8JUU - chains A and B of the 16 polymer chains in the assembly; structure by electron microscopy, 3.80 A resolution.

[Chain A (and B)]
Protein: LDL receptor related protein 2
Source organism: Rattus norvegicus
Notes: chain B of this document is another copy of the same molecule, construct and numbering; everything in this record applies to it too
Reference sequence: A0A0G2K9W7 (A0A0G2K9W7_RAT); residues 1-4660 here = UniProt positions 1-4660
Chain sequence (4660 residues; row label = number of the first residue in the row):
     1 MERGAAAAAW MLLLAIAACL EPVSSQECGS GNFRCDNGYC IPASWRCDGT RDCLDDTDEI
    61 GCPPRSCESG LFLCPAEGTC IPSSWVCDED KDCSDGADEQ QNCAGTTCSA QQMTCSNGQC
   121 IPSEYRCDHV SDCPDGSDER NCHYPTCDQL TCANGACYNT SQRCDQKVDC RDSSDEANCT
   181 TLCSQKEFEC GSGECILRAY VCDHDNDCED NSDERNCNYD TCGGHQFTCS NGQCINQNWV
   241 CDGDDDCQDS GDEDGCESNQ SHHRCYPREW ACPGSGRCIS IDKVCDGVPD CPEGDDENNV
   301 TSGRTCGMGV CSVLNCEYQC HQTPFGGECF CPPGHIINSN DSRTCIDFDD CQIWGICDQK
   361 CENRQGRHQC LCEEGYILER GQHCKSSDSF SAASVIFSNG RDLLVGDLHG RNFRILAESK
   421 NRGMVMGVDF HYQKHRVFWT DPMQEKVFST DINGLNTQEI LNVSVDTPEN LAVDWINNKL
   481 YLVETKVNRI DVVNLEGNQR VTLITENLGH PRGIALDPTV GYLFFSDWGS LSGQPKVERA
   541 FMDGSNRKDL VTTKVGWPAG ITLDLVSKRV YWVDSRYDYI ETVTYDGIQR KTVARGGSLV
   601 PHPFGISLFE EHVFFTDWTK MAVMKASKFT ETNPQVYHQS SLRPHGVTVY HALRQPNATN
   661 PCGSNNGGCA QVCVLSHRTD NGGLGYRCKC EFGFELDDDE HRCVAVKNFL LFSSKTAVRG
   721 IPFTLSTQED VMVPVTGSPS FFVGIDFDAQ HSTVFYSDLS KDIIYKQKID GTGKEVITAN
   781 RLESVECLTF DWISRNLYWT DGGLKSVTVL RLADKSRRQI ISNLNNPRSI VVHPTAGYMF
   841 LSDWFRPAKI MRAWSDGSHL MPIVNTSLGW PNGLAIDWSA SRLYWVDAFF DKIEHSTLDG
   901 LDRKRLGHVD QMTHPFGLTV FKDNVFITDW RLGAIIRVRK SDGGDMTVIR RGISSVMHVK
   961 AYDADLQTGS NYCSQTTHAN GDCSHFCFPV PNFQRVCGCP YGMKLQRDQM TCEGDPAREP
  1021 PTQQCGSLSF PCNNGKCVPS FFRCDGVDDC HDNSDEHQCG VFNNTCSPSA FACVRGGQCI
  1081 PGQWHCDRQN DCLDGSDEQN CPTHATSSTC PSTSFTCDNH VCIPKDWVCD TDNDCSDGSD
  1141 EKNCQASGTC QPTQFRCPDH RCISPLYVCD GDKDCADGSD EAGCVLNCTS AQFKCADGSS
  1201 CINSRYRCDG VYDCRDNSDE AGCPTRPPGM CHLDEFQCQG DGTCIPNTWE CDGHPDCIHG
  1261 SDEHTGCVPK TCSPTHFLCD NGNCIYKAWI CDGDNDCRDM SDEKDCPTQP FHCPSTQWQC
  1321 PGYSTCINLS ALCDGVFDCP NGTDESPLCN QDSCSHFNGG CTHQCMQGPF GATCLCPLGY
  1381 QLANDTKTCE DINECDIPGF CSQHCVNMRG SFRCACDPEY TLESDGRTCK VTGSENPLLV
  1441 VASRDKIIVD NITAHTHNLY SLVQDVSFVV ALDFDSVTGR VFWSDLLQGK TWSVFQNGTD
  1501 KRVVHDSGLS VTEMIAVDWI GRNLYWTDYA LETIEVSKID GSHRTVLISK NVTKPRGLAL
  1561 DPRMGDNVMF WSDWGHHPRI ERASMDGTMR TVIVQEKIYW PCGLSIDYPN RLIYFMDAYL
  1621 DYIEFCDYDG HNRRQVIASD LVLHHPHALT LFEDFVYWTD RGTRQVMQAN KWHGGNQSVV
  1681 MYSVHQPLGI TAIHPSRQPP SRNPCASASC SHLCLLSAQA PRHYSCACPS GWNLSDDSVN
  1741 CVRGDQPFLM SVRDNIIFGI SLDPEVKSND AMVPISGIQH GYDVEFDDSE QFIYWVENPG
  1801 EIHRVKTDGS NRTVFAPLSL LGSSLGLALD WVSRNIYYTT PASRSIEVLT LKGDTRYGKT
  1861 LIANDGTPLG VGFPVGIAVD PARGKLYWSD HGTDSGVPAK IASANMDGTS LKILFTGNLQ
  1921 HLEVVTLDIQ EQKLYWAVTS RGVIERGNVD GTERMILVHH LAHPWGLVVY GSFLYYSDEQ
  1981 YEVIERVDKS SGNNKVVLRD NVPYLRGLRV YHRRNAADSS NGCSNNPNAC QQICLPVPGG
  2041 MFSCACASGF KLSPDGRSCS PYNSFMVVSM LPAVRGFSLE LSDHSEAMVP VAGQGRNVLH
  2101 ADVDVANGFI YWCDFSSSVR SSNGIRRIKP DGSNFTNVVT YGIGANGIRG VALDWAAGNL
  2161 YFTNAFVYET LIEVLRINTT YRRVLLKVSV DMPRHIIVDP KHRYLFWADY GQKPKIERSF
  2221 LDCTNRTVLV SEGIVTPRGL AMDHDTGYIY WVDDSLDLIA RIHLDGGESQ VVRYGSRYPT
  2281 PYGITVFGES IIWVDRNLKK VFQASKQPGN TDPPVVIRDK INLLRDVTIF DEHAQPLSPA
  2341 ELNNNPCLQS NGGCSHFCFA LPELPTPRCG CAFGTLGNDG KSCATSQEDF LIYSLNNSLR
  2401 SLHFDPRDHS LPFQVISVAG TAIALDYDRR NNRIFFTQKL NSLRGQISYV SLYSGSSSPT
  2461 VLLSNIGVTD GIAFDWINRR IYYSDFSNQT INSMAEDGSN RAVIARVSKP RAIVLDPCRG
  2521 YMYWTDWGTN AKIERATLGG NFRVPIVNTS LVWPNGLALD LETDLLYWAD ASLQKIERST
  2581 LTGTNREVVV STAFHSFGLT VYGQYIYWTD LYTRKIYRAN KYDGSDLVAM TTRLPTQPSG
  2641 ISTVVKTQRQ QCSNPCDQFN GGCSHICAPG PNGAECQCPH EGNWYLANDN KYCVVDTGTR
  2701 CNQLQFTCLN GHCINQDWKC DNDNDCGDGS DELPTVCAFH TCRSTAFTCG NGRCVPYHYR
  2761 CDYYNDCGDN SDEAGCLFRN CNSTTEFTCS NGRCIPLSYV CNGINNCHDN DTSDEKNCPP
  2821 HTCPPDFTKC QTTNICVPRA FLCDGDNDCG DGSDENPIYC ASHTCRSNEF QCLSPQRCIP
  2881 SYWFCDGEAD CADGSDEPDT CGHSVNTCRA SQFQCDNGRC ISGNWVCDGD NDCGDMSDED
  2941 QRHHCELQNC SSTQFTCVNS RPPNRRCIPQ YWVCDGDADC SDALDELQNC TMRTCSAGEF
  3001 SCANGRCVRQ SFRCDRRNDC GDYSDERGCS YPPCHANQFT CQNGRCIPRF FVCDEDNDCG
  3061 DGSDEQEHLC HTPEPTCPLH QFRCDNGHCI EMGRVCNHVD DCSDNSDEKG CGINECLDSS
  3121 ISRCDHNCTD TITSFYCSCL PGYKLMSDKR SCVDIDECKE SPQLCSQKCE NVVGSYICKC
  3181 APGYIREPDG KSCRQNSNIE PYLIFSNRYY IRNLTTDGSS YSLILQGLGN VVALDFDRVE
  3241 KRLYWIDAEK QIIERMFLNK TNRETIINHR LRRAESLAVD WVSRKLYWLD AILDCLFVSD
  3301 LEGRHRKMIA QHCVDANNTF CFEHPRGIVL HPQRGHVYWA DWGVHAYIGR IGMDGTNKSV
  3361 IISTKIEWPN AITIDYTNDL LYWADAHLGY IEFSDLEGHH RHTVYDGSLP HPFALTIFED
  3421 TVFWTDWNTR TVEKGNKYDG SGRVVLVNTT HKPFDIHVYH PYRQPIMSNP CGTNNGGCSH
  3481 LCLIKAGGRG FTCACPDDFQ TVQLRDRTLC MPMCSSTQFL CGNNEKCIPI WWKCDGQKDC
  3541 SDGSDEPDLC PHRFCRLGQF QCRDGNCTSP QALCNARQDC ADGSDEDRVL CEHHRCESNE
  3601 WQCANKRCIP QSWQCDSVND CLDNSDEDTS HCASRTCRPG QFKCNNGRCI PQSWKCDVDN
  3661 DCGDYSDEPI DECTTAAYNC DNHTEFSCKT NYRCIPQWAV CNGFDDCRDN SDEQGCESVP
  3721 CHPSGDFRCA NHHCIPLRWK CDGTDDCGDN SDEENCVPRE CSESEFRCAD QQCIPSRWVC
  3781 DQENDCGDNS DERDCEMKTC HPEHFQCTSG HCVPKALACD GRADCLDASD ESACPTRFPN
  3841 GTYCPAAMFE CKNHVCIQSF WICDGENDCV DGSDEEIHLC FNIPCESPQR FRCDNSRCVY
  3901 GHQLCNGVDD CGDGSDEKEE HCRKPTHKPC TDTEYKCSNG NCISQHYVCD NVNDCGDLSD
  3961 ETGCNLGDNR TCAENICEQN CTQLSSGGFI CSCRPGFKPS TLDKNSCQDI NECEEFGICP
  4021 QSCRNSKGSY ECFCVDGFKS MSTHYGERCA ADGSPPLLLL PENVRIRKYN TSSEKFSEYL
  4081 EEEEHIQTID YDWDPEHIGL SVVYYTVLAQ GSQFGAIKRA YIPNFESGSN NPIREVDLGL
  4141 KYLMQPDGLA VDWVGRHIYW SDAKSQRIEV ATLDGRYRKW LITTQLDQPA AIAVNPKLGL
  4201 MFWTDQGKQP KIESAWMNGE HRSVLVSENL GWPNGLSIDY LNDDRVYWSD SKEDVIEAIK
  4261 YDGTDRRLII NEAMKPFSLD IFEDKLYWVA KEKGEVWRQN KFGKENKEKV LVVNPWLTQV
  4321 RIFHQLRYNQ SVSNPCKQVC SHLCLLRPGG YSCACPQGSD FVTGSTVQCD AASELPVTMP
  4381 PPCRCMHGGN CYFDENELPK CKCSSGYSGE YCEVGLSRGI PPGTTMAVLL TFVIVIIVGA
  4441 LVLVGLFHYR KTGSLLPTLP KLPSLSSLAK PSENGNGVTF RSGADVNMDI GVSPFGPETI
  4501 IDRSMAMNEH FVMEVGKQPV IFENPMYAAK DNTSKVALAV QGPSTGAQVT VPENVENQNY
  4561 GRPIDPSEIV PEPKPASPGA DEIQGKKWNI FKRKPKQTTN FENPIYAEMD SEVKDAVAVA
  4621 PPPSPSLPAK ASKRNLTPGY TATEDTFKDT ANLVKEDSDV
Unresolved in the structure: 1-26, 105-185, 4416-4660
Cystine bridges: C28-C40, C35-C53, C47-C62, C67-C80, C74-C93, C87-C103, C190-C208, C222-C234, C229-C247, C241-C256, C265-C278, C272-C291, C285-C306, C311-C320, C316-C329, C331-C345, C351-C361, C357-C370, C372-C384, C662-C673, C669-C688, C690-C703, C973-C987, C983-C997, C999-C1012, C1025-C1037, C1032-C1050, C1044-C1059, C1066-C1079, C1073-C1092, C1086-C1101, C1110-C1122, C1117-C1135, C1129-C1144, C1150-C1162, C1157-C1175, C1169-C1184, C1188-C1201, C1195-C1214, C1208-C1223, C1231-C1244, C1238-C1257, C1251-C1267, C1272-C1284, C1279-C1297, C1291-C1306, C1313-C1326, C1320-C1339, C1333-C1349, C1354-C1365, C1361-C1374, C1376-C1389, C1395-C1405, C1401-C1414, C1416-C1429, C1710-C1726, C1728-C1741, C2023-C2034, C2030-C2044, C2046-C2059, C2347-C2358, C2354-C2369, C2371-C2383, C2518-C2652, C2656-C2667, C2663-C2676, C2678-C2693, C2701-C2713, C2708-C2726, C2720-C2737, C2742-C2754, C2749-C2767, C2761-C2776, C2781-C2794, C2789-C2807, C2801-C2818, C2823-C2836, C2830-C2849, C2843-C2860, C2865-C2878, C2872-C2891, C2885-C2901, C2908-C2920, C2915-C2933, C2927-C2945, C2950-C2967, C2957-C2980, C2974-C2990, C2995-C3007, C3002-C3020, C3014-C3029, C3034-C3046, C3041-C3059, C3053-C3070, C3077-C3089, C3084-C3102, C3096-C3111, C3116-C3128, C3124-C3137, C3139-C3152, C3158-C3169, C3165-C3178, C3180-C3193, C3313-C3321, C3471-C3482, C3478-C3493, C3495-C3510, C3514-C3527, C3521-C3540, C3534-C3550, C3555-C3567, C3562-C3580, C3574-C3591, C3596-C3608, C3603-C3621, C3615-C3632, C3637-C3649, C3644-C3662, C3656-C3673, C3680-C3694, C3688-C3707, C3701-C3716, C3721-C3734, C3729-C3747, C3741-C3756, C3761-C3773, C3768-C3786, C3780-C3795, C3800-C3812, C3807-C3825, C3819-C3834, C3844-C3856, C3851-C3869, C3863-C3880, C3885-C3898, C3893-C3911, C3905-C3922, C3930-C3942, C3937-C3955, C3949-C3964, C3972-C3981, C3977-C3991, C3993-C4007, C4013-C4023, C4019-C4032, C4034-C4049, C4336-C4344, C4340-C4353, C4355-C4369, C4383-C4391, C4385-C4401, C4403-C4412
Covalently attached groups: 2-acetamido-2-deoxy-alpha-D-galactopyranose (A2G) linked to T221, T1022, T1065, T1109, T1149, T1225, T1271, T2741, T3636, T3799, T3836; N-acetylglucosamine (NAG) linked to N340, N462, N657, N865, N1063, N1187, N1384, N1451, N1497, N1551, N1676, N1733, N1811, N2134, N2178, N2225, N2396, N2488, N2548, N2782, N2810, N3127, N3213, N3259, N3317, N3357, N3448, N3566, N3682, N3840, N3980, N4070, N4329
Metal / ion sites: Ca2+ site 1: W45, D48, T50, D52, D58, E59; Ca2+ site 2: W85, D88, D90, D92, D98, E99; Ca2+ site 3: Y200, D203, D205, D207, D213, E214; Ca2+ site 4: W239, D242, D244, D246, D252, E253; Ca2+ site 5: K283, D286, V288, D290, D296, E297; Ca2+ site 6: S575, D578, P601, T1131; Ca2+ site 7: A888, D891, T913; Ca2+ site 8: F1042, D1045, V1047, D1049, D1055, E1056; Ca2+ site 9: W1084, D1087, Q1089, D1091, D1097, E1098; Ca2+ site 10: W1127, D1130, D1132, D1134, D1140, E1141; Ca2+ site 11: Y1167, D1170, D1172, D1174, D1180, E1181; Ca2+ site 12: Y1206, D1209, V1211, D1213, D1219, E1220; 32 more Ca2+ sites not listed; 1 more Ni2+ sites not listed

[How chain A and chain B interact]
Pairs across the interface - 235 pairs, chain A then chain B:
  Y39(A) with V4339(B)
  G49(A) with G4349(B)
  T50(A) with P4335(B); K4337(B); G4349(B)
  R51(A) with R4347(B); G4349(B), hydrogen bond (backbone-backbone); G4350(B); Y4351(B)
  D52(A) with K4337(B); Y4351(B), hydrogen bond
  C53(A) with R4347(B), hydrogen bond (backbone-side chain)
  L54(A) with S4352(B); T4366(B)
  D56(A) with R4347(B), salt bridge
  W85(A) with K4027(B)
  D88(A) with K4027(B), salt bridge
  E89(A) with E3978(B); S4000(B), hydrogen bond; S4006(B), hydrogen bond; C4007(B), hydrogen bond (side chain-backbone); Q4008(B)
  D90(A) with Q4008(B); D4009(B), hydrogen bond (side chain-backbone); K4027(B), salt bridge
  K91(A) with N4011(B), hydrogen bond (backbone-side chain)
  Y972(A) with Y2757(B), hydrophobic; H2758(B)
  T977(A) with C2761(B); C2776(B); L2777(B), hydrogen bond (backbone-backbone)
  H978(A) with Y2757(B), hydrogen bond; C2761(B)
  G981(A) with Y2757(B), hydrogen bond (backbone-side chain)
  D982(A) with F2747(B); Y2757(B), hydrogen bond; R2760(B), salt bridge
  Q994(A) with T2745(B), hydrogen bond
  R995(A) with S2744(B), hydrogen bond (side chain-backbone); T2745(B); Y2757(B)
  V996(A) with S2744(B); T2745(B)
  R1007(A) with A2738(B), hydrogen bond (side chain-backbone); F2739(B), hydrogen bond (side chain-backbone); H2740(B); T2741(B)
  D1008(A) with T2748(B), hydrogen bond (backbone-side chain)
  Q1009(A) with C2742(B)
  M1010(A) with F2747(B), hydrophobic
  W1574(A) with Q2212(B), hydrogen bond (backbone-side chain)
  G1575(A) with Q2212(B), hydrogen bond (backbone-side chain)
  H1576(A) with Q2212(B); K2213(B), hydrogen bond (backbone-backbone); P2214(B); V2235(B)
  H1577(A) with K2213(B); P2214(B)
  P1578(A) with Q2212(B)
  Y1599(A) with V2190(B); M2192(B); Q2212(B), hydrogen bond (backbone-side chain)
  W1600(A) with Q2212(B)
  Y1619(A) with Y2168(B), hydrogen bond (side chain-backbone); S2189(B), hydrogen bond (side chain-backbone)
  S1639(A) with S2625(B); L2627(B)
  D1640(A) with T2592(B), hydrogen bond
  L1641(A) with T2592(B); F2594(B); Y2617(B), hydrophobic; L2627(B), hydrophobic
  V1642(A) with T2592(B), hydrogen bond (backbone-side chain)
  T1893(A) with S1940(B)
  D1894(A) with H1921(B), salt bridge; S1940(B)
  S1895(A) with T1939(B); S1940(B), hydrogen bond (backbone-backbone); L1961(B)
  Q1920(A) with Q1920(B)
  H1921(A) with D1894(B), salt bridge
  S1940(A) with T1893(B); D1894(B); S1895(B)
  L1961(A) with R2277(B)
  Y1976(A) with R2277(B)
  Q1980(A) with P2279(B); N2297(B), hydrogen bond (backbone-side chain); L2298(B); K2299(B)
  Y1981(A) with S2276(B); R2277(B); P2279(B), hydrophobic; L2298(B), hydrophobic
  E1982(A) with N2297(B), hydrogen bond
  V1983(A) with S2276(B)
  E1985(A) with S2276(B); R2277(B), salt bridge
  K1995(A) with R2277(B)
  V1997(A) with S2276(B)
  D2000(A) with D2257(B)
  N2001(A) with D2254(B); S2255(B), hydrogen bond (side chain-backbone); D2257(B)
  Y2168(A) with Y1619(B), hydrogen bond (backbone-side chain)
  S2189(A) with Y1619(B), hydrogen bond (backbone-side chain)
  V2190(A) with Y1599(B)
  M2192(A) with Y1599(B)
  Q2212(A) with W1574(B), hydrogen bond (side chain-backbone); G1575(B), hydrogen bond (side chain-backbone); H1576(B); P1578(B); Y1599(B), hydrogen bond (side chain-backbone); W1600(B)
  K2213(A) with H1576(B), hydrogen bond (backbone-backbone); H1577(B)
  P2214(A) with H1576(B); H1577(B)
  D2254(A) with N2001(B)
  S2255(A) with N2001(B), hydrogen bond (backbone-side chain)
  D2257(A) with N2001(B), hydrogen bond
  S2276(A) with Y1981(B); V1983(B); E1985(B), hydrogen bond; K1995(B)
  R2277(A) with L1961(B); Y1976(B); Y1981(B); E1985(B), salt bridge; K1995(B)
  P2279(A) with Q1980(B); Y1981(B), hydrophobic
  N2297(A) with Q1980(B), hydrogen bond (backbone-side chain); E1982(B)
  L2298(A) with Q1980(B); Y1981(B), hydrophobic
  T2592(A) with L1641(B); V1642(B)
  F2594(A) with L1641(B)
  Y2617(A) with L1641(B), hydrophobic
  S2625(A) with S1639(B)
  L2627(A) with S1639(B); L1641(B), hydrophobic
  A2738(A) with R1007(B), hydrogen bond (backbone-side chain)
  H2740(A) with R1007(B), hydrogen bond (backbone-side chain)
  T2741(A) with R1007(B); Q1009(B)
  C2742(A) with Q1009(B)
  S2744(A) with R995(B), hydrogen bond (backbone-side chain); V996(B)
  T2745(A) with Q994(B), hydrogen bond; R995(B); V996(B)
  A2746(A) with R995(B), hydrogen bond (backbone-side chain)
  F2747(A) with M1010(B), hydrophobic
  T2748(A) with D1008(B), hydrogen bond (side chain-backbone)
  Y2757(A) with Y972(B), hydrophobic; H978(B), hydrogen bond; G981(B), hydrogen bond (side chain-backbone); D982(B), hydrogen bond; R995(B)
  H2758(A) with Y972(B)
  R2760(A) with H978(B); D982(B), salt bridge
  C2761(A) with T977(B)
  C2776(A) with T977(B)
  L2777(A) with T977(B), hydrogen bond (backbone-backbone)
  P3078(A) with L3079(B)
  L3079(A) with L3079(B), hydrophobic
  D3788(A) with G4111(B); M4144(B)
  N3789(A) with S4112(B); F4114(B)
  R3793(A) with Y4142(B); M4144(B), hydrogen bond; S4165(B), hydrogen bond
  D3794(A) with Y4142(B); R4167(B), salt bridge; W4180(B)
  M3797(A) with W4180(B); Q4357(B)
  S3809(A) with Y4142(B)
  E3978(A) with E89(B)
  S4006(A) with E89(B), hydrogen bond
  C4007(A) with E89(B)
  Q4008(A) with E89(B); D90(B)
  D4009(A) with D90(B)
  N4011(A) with K91(B)
  N4025(A) with K91(B)
  K4027(A) with W85(B); D90(B), salt bridge
  R4065(A) with V4312(B), hydrogen bond (side chain-backbone)
  R4067(A) with R4067(B)
  G4111(A) with D3788(B)
  S4112(A) with D3788(B); N3789(B), hydrogen bond (backbone-side chain)
  F4114(A) with N3789(B)
  Y4142(A) with E3792(B); R3793(B); D3794(B); C3795(B)
  M4144(A) with D3788(B); R3793(B), hydrogen bond
  K4164(A) with A3769(B)
  R4167(A) with D3794(B), salt bridge
  W4180(A) with D3794(B); M3797(B), hydrophobic
  K4293(A) with W4316(B)
  V4312(A) with V4064(B), hydrophobic; R4065(B), hydrogen bond (backbone-side chain)
  V4313(A) with R4065(B); W4316(B)
  N4314(A) with N4314(B), hydrogen bond
  P4315(A) with P4315(B), hydrophobic; W4316(B)
  W4316(A) with K4293(B); V4313(B); P4315(B)
  P4335(A) with T50(B)
  K4337(A) with W45(B); D48(B), salt bridge; T50(B); D52(B)
  V4339(A) with Y39(B)
  R4347(A) with R51(B), hydrogen bond (side chain-backbone); C53(B), hydrogen bond (side chain-backbone); L54(B)
  G4349(A) with G49(B); T50(B); R51(B), hydrogen bond (backbone-backbone)
  G4350(A) with R51(B)
  Y4351(A) with R51(B); D52(B), hydrogen bond
  Q4357(A) with M3797(B)
Also at the interface, not in a pair above, chain A (158 interface residues in all): W45, D48, Q1677, H1891, G1896, A1899, L1919, T1939, H1960, A1962, G2211, L2256, T2280, A2593, F2739, G2775, F2778, H3080, N3784, S3790, E3792, C3795, E3796, V4064, S4165, P4348, S4352, G4358, V4367
Also at the interface, not in a pair above, chain B (157 interface residues in all): D88, V990, L1620, A1899, R1941, H1960, A1962, V1997, D2000, E2169, G2211, S2591, W2608, A2746, G2775, F2778, P3078, N3784, E3796, S3809, H3811, P4348, G4358, V4367

[Summary]
Chain A and chain B form an interface of 158 and 157 residues respectively; the contacts include 61 hydrogen
bonds and 13 salt bridges. Polar contacts include D56(A)-R4347(B), D88(A)-K4027(B) and D90(A)-K4027(B).
Both chains are LDL receptor related protein 2 (Rattus norvegicus). Entry 8JUU (rat megalin) was determined by
electron microscopy, deposited together with 8JUT, 8JX8, 8JX9, 8JXA, 8JXB, 8JXC and 5 further entries.
